PDB entry 3S3J | X-ray diffraction, 2.25 A resolution | chains A and B

# Chain A
Name: Protein-glutamine gamma-glutamyltransferase 2
Source organism: Homo sapiens
Notes: EC 2.3.2.13
Reference sequence: P21980 (TGM2_HUMAN); residue numbers follow UniProt; this construct covers 2-687
Sequence (694 residues; numbered -6 to 687; the number before each row is that of its first residue; numbers below 1 keep their minus sign (Met-6 is residue -6)):
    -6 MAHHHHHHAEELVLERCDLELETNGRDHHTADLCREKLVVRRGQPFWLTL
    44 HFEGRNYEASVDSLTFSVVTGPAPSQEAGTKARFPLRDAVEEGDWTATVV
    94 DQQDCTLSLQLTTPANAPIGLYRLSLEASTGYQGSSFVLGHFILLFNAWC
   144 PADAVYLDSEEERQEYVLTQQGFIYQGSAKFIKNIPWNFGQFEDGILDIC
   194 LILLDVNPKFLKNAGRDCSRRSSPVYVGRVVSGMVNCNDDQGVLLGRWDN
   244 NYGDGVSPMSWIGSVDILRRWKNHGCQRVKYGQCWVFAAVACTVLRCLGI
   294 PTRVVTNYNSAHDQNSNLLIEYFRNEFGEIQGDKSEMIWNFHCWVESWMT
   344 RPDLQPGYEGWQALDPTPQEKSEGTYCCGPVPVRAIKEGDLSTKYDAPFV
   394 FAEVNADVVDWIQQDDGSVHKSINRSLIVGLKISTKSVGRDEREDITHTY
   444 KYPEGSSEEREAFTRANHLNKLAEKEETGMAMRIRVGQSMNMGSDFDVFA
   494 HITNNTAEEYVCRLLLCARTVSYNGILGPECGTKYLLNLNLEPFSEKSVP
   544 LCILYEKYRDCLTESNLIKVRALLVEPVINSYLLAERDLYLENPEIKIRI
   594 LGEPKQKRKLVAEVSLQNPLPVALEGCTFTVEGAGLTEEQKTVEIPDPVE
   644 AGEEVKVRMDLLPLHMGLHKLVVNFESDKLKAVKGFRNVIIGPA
Disordered / not traced: -6 to 1, 306-309, 319-327, 362-366, 407-413, 462-470, 686-687
Differences from the reference sequence: initiating methionine (-6); expression tag (-5 to 1)
UniProt features mapped onto this chain:
  - active site: Cys277, His335, Asp358
  - binding site (Ca(2+)): Asn398, Asp400, Glu437, Glu447, Glu452, Glu539
  - binding site (GTP): Arg476 to Met483, Arg580 to Tyr583
  - site: Tyr516 (Important for catalytic activity)
  - modified residue: Ala2 (N-acetylalanine), Ser60 (Phosphoserine), Lys468 (N6-acetyllysine)
  - cross-link: Gln633 (Isoglutamyl lysine isopeptide (Gln-Lys) (interchain with K-?))
  - natural variant: Met330 (M330R: In patients with early-onset diabetes type 2; uncertain significance), Ile331 (I331N: In patients with early-onset diabetes type 2; uncertain significance), Gly660 (G660V: In a colorectal cancer sample)
  - mutagenesis: Ser171 (S171E: Abolishes GTP-binding and transglutaminase activities. Does not have cytotoxic activity when overexpressed), Trp180 (W180F: Abolished isopeptidase activity and reduced transamidase activity; W180L: Abolished isopeptidase and transamidase activities), Val224 (V224G: Displays lower Ca(2+)-binding affinity and reduced transglutaminase activity), Cys230 (C230A: Does not affect the protein-glutamine deamidase activity), Trp241 (W241F/L: Abolished isopeptidase and transamidase activities), Cys277 (C277S: Abolished protein-glutamine gamma-glutamyltransferase activity without affecting alpha-1 adrenergic receptor signaling. Abolished isopeptidase activity; C277V: Dominant negative mutant ...), Trp278 (W278F: In TG2-T; strongly reduced isopeptidase activity without affecting the transamidase activity; W278L: Abolished isopeptidase and transamidase activities), Trp332 (W332F: In TG2-I; strongly reduced transamidase activity without affecting the isopeptidase activity; W332L: Abolished isopeptidase and transamidase activities), Phe334 (F334L: Abolished isopeptidase and transamidase activities), Trp337 (W337F: Reduced isopeptidase and transamidase activities; W337L: Abolished isopeptidase and transamidase activities), Cys370 (C370A: Impaired substrate recognition for the protein-glutamine deamidase activity), Cys371 (C371A: Impaired substrate recognition for the protein-glutamine deamidase activity), 4 further mutagenesis entries in UniProt

# Chain B
Name: Peptide inhibitor
Sequence (5 residues; each row starts with the number of its first residue):
   277 XAVPL
Modified residues: PHQ (benzyl chlorocarbonate) at position 277; Ala278 (6-diazonio-5-oxo-l-norleucine; 02Y)

# How chain A and chain B interact
Pairs across the interface - 26 pairs, chain A then chain B:
  Gln169(A) - PHQ_277(B)
  Gly170(A) - PHQ_277(B)
  Lys176(A) - PHQ_277(B)
  Trp241(A) - Ala278(B)
  Met252(A) - PHQ_277(B)
  Gln276(A) - PHQ_277(B)
  Gln276(A) - Ala278(B)  hydrogen bond (side chain-backbone)
  Cys277(A) - Ala278(B)  covalent bond
  Trp278(A) - Ala278(B)
  Asn302(A) - Leu281(B)
  Ser303(A) - Leu281(B)
  Ala304(A) - Leu281(B)  hydrophobic
  Phe316(A) - Leu281(B)
  Met330(A) - Pro280(B)  hydrophobic
  Ile331(A) - Pro280(B)
  Ile331(A) - Leu281(B)  hydrogen bond (backbone-backbone)
  Trp332(A) - Ala278(B)
  Trp332(A) - Val279(B)
  Trp332(A) - Pro280(B)
  Trp332(A) - Leu281(B)
  Asn333(A) - PHQ_277(B)
  Asn333(A) - Ala278(B)
  Asn333(A) - Val279(B)  hydrogen bond (side chain-backbone)
  Asn333(A) - Leu281(B)
  Phe334(A) - PHQ_277(B)
  Phe334(A) - Ala278(B)
Also at the interface, not in a pair above, chain A (19 interface residues in all): Ile313, His335

# Summary
19 residues of chain A face 5 of chain B across their interface, with 1 covalent bond and 3 hydrogen bonds.
Among the polar pairs are Gln276(A)-Ala278(B), Asn333(A)-Val279(B) and Ile331(A)-Leu281(B).
Here chain A is Protein-glutamine gamma-glutamyltransferase 2 (Homo sapiens) and chain B is Peptide inhibitor.
Entry 3S3J (Transglutaminase 2 in complex with a novel inhibitor) was determined by X-ray diffraction.
